3F68 - chains L and H of the 3 polymer chains in the assembly; structure by X-ray diffraction, 1.75 A resolution.

== Chain L ==
Protein: Prothrombin
Source organism: Homo sapiens
Notes: EC 3.4.21.5; fragment: Thrombin light chain
Reference sequence: P00734 (THRB_HUMAN); the construct lacks a stretch of the UniProt sequence, so the offset changes along the chain: -5 to 0 = UniProt 328-333; 1-14 = UniProt 336-349; 15-17 = UniProt 361-363
Amino-acid sequence (36 residues; row label = number of the first residue in the row; a row labelled like 14A-14K holds insertion residues (14A, then the next letters in order); numbers below 1 keep their minus sign (Thr-5 is residue -5)):
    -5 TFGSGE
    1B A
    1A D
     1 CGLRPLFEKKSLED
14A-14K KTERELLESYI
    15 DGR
Unresolved in the structure: -5 to 0, 15-17
Swiss-Prot annotation at these positions:
  - site: Arg17 (Cleavage)

== Chain H ==
Protein: Prothrombin
Source organism: Homo sapiens
Notes: EC 3.4.21.5; fragment: Thrombin heavy chain
Reference sequence: P00734 (THRB_HUMAN); the construct lacks a stretch of the UniProt sequence and is renumbered around it, so the offset changes along the chain: 16-36 = UniProt 364-384; 37-60 = UniProt 386-409; 61-77 = UniProt 419-435; 78-97 = UniProt 437-456; 7 more segments
Amino-acid sequence (259 residues; row label = number of the first residue in the row; note: 5 numbers in that range are skipped by the numbering (no residue carries them; nothing is unmodelled there); a row labelled like 60A-60I holds insertion residues (60A, then the next letters in order)):
    16 IVEGSDAEIGMSPWQVMLFRK
   36A S
    37 PQELLCGASLISDRWVLTAAHCLL
60A-60I YPPWDKNFT
    61 ENDLLVRIGKHSRTRYE
   77A R
    78 NIEKISMLEKIYIHPRYNWR
   97A E
    98 NLDRDIALMKLKKPVAFSDYIHPVCLPDRETA
129A-129C ASL
   130 LQAGYKGRVTGWGNLKE
146A-146I TWTANVGKG
   151 QPSVLQVVNLPIVERPVCKDSTRIRITDNMFCAG
  184A Y
   185 KP
186A-186D DEGK
   187 RGDACEGDSGGPFVMKSP
204A-204B FN
   205 NRWYQMGIVSWGE
   219 GCD
  221A R
   222 DGKYGFYTHVFRLKKWIQKVIDQFGE
Unresolved in the structure: 146A-146I, 247
Swiss-Prot annotation at these positions:
  - region: Ala183 to Val200 (High affinity receptor-binding region which is also known as the TP508 peptide)
  - active site (Charge relay system): His57, Asp102, Ser195
  - glycosylation: Asn60G (N-linked (GlcNAc...) (complex) asparagine)
Disulfides: Cys42-Cys58, Cys168-Cys182, Cys191-Cys220
Bound ions: Na+ site 1: Lys169, Thr172; Na+ site 2: Arg221A, Lys224
Residues lining bound ligands: 91U (N-acetyl-3-cyclohexyl-D-alanyl-N-(3-chlorobenzyl)-L-prolinamide): His57, Tyr60A, Trp60D, Glu97A, Asn98, Leu99, Ile174, Asp189, Ala190, Cys191, Glu192, Ser195, Val213, Ser214, Trp215, Gly216, Glu217, Gly219, Cys220, Gly226, Phe227, Tyr228

== Interface between chain L and chain H ==
Inter-chain disulfides: Cys1(L)-Cys122(H)
Residue-residue contacts (54):
  Cys1(L) - Pro120(H)
  Cys1(L) - Val121(H)
  Cys1(L) - Cys122(H)  disulfide
  Cys1(L) - Arg206(H)  hydrogen bond (backbone-side chain)
  Asp1A(L) - His119(H)  salt bridge
  Asp1A(L) - Arg206(H)
  Ala1B(L) - Arg206(H)  hydrogen bond (backbone-side chain)
  Gly2(L) - Pro120(H)  hydrogen bond (backbone-backbone)
  Gly2(L) - Cys122(H)
  Gly2(L) - Arg206(H)
  Gly2(L) - Trp207(H)  hydrogen bond (backbone-backbone)
  Leu3(L) - His119(H)  hydrogen bond (backbone-side chain)
  Leu3(L) - Asn205(H)
  Leu3(L) - Arg206(H)
  Arg4(L) - Gly25(H)
  Arg4(L) - Met26(H)  hydrogen bond (side chain-backbone)
  Arg4(L) - Pro28(H)
  Arg4(L) - Trp29(H)
  Arg4(L) - Arg137(H)
  Arg4(L) - Trp207(H)
  Pro5(L) - Ser115(H)
  Pro5(L) - Asp116(H)
  Pro5(L) - His119(H)
  Leu6(L) - Asp116(H)
  Phe7(L) - Glu23(H)
  Phe7(L) - Ile24(H)
  Phe7(L) - Gly25(H)
  Phe7(L) - Met26(H)  hydrophobic
  Glu8(L) - Lys202(H)  salt bridge
  Glu8(L) - Asn205(H)
  Glu8(L) - Trp207(H)  hydrogen bond
  Asp14(L) - Glu23(H)
  Asp14(L) - Met26(H)
  Asp14(L) - Arg137(H)  salt bridge
  Lys14A(L) - Glu23(H)  hydrogen bond (backbone-side chain)
  Thr14B(L) - Arg137(H)  hydrogen bond
  Thr14B(L) - Asn159(H)  hydrogen bond
  Glu14C(L) - Arg137(H)
  Glu14C(L) - Lys202(H)  salt bridge
  Glu14E(L) - Lys135(H)  salt bridge
  Glu14E(L) - Asn159(H)  hydrogen bond
  Glu14E(L) - Tyr184A(H)  hydrogen bond
  Leu14F(L) - Lys135(H)
  Leu14F(L) - Gly136(H)
  Leu14F(L) - Asn159(H)
  Leu14F(L) - Trp207(H)  hydrophobic
  Ser14I(L) - Gly133(H)
  Ser14I(L) - Tyr134(H)
  Ser14I(L) - Lys135(H)  hydrogen bond (side chain-backbone)
  Tyr14J(L) - Tyr134(H)  hydrophobic
  Tyr14J(L) - Lys135(H)  hydrogen bond (side chain-backbone)
  Tyr14J(L) - Met201(H)
  Tyr14J(L) - Lys202(H)  hydrogen bond (side chain-backbone)
  Ile14K(L) - Tyr134(H)
Also at the interface, not in a pair above, chain L (20 interface residues in all): Leu14G
Also at the interface, not in a pair above, chain H (28 interface residues in all): Tyr117, Leu129C, Lys186D, Pro204

== Summary ==
Chain L and chain H form an interface of 20 and 28 residues respectively, with 1 disulfide bond, 15 hydrogen
bonds and 5 salt bridges. Polar contacts include Asp1A(L)-His119(H), Glu8(L)-Lys202(H) and
Glu14E(L)-Lys135(H). Chain H binds compound 91U. From UniProt: 3 active-site residues on chain H.
Chain L is Prothrombin and chain H is Prothrombin, both from Homo sapiens; the structure, Thrombin Inhibition,
was determined by X-ray diffraction, deposited together with 2ZC9, 2ZDA, 2ZFP, 2ZGX, 2ZO3, 3DHK and 3DUX.
